8AP6 - chains D and E of the 80 polymer chains in the assembly; structure by electron microscopy, 3.20 A resolution.

Chain D:
Name: subunit-d
From: Trypanosoma brucei brucei
UniProtKB: Q57ZW9 (Q57ZW9_TRYB2); numbering as in UniProt (aligned over 1-370)
Amino-acid sequence (370 residues; each row starts with the number of its first residue):
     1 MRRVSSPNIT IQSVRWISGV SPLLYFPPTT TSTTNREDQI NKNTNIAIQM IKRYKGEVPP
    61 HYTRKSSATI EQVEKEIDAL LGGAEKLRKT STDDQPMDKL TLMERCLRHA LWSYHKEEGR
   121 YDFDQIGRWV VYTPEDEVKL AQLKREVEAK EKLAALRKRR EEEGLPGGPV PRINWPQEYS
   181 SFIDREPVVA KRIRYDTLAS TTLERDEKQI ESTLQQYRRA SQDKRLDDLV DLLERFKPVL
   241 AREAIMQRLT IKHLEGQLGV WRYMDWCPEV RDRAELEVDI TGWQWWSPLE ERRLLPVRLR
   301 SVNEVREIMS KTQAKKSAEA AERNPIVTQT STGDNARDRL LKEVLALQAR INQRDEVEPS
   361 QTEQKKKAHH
Disordered / not traced: 1-16, 326-331, 355-370

Chain E:
Name: ATPTB1
From: Trypanosoma brucei brucei
UniProtKB: Q38CI8 (Q38CI8_TRYB2); residue numbers follow UniProt; this construct covers 1-396
Amino-acid sequence (396 residues; numbered 1 to 396; the number before each row is that of its first residue):
     1 MQGSWSVLKK NCSNFFPGLL AFAQQTQEAY GIWLRIYNRQ QKYGPTDFVE QSETFSPDYH
    61 KRFHSQDKNM WVDKELCTEV SQKEVARLMT YKLDMWRMAH CAGALLATGG YAIPFGLFWL
   121 ANDTWVPSSF NLTGEELRAW REAQDLYRYR SAPSYLTDTK WHFDFHAYPW NETQERAWDD
   181 LFEKNDVRRD PKVVRPAAEM YDGFIKFELI RRKSLRHLCR SMNIPTFPML ARLCNGTRVR
   241 DYWNLAWCED YMVITQRLHE SMTDEELYDY AWRRYLAPYD KNLNREQLME RVEDYFEFLG
   301 PDFVAHGKAP NLVILTNYVL GYYNDPAYLE GDISELDKND YDHLASWGKD AFLRRLEFEN
   361 GPLRDQVEAH TQRLLAERAA IAKGDNAAAV EGRHTA
Disordered / not traced: 384-396
Modified residues: M1 (N-acetylmethionine; AME)
Small-molecule neighbours: Q7G (2-{[(4-O-alpha-D-glucopyranosyl-alpha-D-glucopyranosyl)oxy]methyl}-4-{[(3beta,9beta,14beta,17beta,25R)-spirost-5-en-3-yl]oxy}butyl 4-O-alpha-D-glucopyranosyl-alpha-D-glucopyranoside): G110, Y111, I113, P114

Chain D / chain E interface:
Pairs across the interface (61):
  R242(D) - L329(E)
  R248(D) - I333(E)
  R248(D) - L336(E)
  L249(D) - L336(E)  hydrophobic
  K252(D) - L336(E)
  K252(D) - D337(E)  hydrogen bond (side chain-backbone)
  K252(D) - K338(E)  hydrogen bond (side chain-backbone)
  K252(D) - N339(E)  hydrogen bond
  G256(D) - Y341(E)
  Q257(D) - N339(E)
  Q257(D) - D340(E)  hydrogen bond (backbone-backbone)
  Q257(D) - Y341(E)  hydrogen bond (side chain-backbone)
  Q257(D) - D342(E)
  L258(D) - D340(E)
  L258(D) - Y341(E)
  G259(D) - D340(E)  hydrogen bond (backbone-side chain)
  G259(D) - Y341(E)
  W261(D) - D340(E)
  W261(D) - Y341(E)
  R262(D) - E335(E)  hydrogen bond (side chain-backbone)
  R262(D) - L336(E)
  R262(D) - D337(E)
  R262(D) - K338(E)  hydrogen bond (side chain-backbone)
  R262(D) - D340(E)  salt bridge
  D265(D) - L329(E)
  W266(D) - L329(E)  hydrophobic
  W266(D) - G331(E)
  W266(D) - D332(E)
  W266(D) - I333(E)  hydrophobic
  W266(D) - E335(E)
  W266(D) - L336(E)
  P268(D) - A327(E)  hydrophobic
  P268(D) - Y328(E)
  P268(D) - L329(E)  hydrophobic
  E269(D) - K184(E)  salt bridge
  E269(D) - A327(E)  hydrogen bond (side chain-backbone)
  R271(D) - Y328(E)
  D272(D) - A327(E)
  L276(D) - S154(E)
  L276(D) - T157(E)
  E277(D) - T157(E)
  E277(D) - W161(E)
  I280(D) - S154(E)
  I280(D) - D158(E)
  I280(D) - H162(E)
  T281(D) - K213(E)
  G282(D) - W161(E)
  Q284(D) - W161(E)
  Q284(D) - F165(E)
  W286(D) - F165(E)
  L289(D) - D164(E)
  L289(D) - F165(E)
  L289(D) - H166(E)
  L289(D) - A167(E)
  L289(D) - Y168(E)  hydrophobic
  E290(D) - D164(E)
  R292(D) - Y168(E)
  R293(D) - D164(E)  salt bridge
  R293(D) - P169(E)
  R293(D) - E175(E)
  R293(D) - D179(E)  salt bridge
Interface residues without a listed pair, chain D (30 interface residues in all): I245, E255, S287
Interface residues without a listed pair, chain E (33 interface residues in all): P153, W178, H217, P326

Summary:
30 residues of chain D face 33 of chain E across their interface, with 9 hydrogen bonds and 4 salt bridges.
Polar pairs include R262(D)-D340(E), E269(D)-K184(E) and R293(D)-D164(E). Chain E binds compound Q7G.
Here chain D is subunit-d and chain E is ATPTB1, both from Trypanosoma brucei brucei. Entry 8AP6 (Trypanosoma
brucei mitochondrial F1Fo ATP synthase dimer) was determined by electron microscopy, deposited together with
8AP7, 8AP8, 8AP9, 8APA, 8APB, 8APC and 7 further entries.
